5M9X - chain B; structure by X-ray diffraction, 2.35 A resolution.

== Chain B ==
Molecule: Sucrose phosphorylase
Source organism: Bifidobacterium adolescentis
Notes: EC 2.4.1.7
UniProt: Q84HQ2 (Q84HQ2_BIFAD); residue numbers follow UniProt; this construct covers 1-504
Sequence (504 residues; numbered 1 to 504; the number before each row is that of its first residue):
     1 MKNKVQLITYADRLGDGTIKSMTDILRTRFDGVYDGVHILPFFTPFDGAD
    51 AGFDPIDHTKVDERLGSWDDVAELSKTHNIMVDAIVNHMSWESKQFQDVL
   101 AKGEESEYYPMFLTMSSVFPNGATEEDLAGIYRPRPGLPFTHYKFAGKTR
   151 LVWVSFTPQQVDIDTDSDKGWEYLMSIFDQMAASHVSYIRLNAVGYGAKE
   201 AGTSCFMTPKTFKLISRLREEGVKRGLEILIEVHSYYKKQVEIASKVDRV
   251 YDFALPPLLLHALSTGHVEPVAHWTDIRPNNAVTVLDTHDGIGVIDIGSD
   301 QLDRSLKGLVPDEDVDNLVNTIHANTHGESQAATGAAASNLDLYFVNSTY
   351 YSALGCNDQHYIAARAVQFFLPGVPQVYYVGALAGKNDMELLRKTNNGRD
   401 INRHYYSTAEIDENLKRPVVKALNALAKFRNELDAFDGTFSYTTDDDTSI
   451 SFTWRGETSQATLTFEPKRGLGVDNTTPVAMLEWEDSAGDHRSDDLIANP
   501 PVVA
Construct notes: conflict Asn-192 (Asp in Q84HQ2), Phe-345 (Gln in Q84HQ2)
Small-molecule neighbours: glycosylated resveratrol (7KP; (2R,3S,4S,5R,6R)-2-(hydroxymethyl)-6-[3-[(E)-2-(4-hydroxyphenyl)ethenyl]-5-oxidanyl-phenoxy]oxane-3,4 ,5-triol): Asp-50, Phe-53, His-88, Tyr-132, Arg-133, Pro-134, Arg-135, Phe-156, Gln-160, Arg-190, Asn-192, Ala-193, Tyr-196, Glu-232, His-234, His-289, Asp-290, Ile-295, Gln-301, Tyr-344, Arg-399, Arg-403

== Summary ==
Chain B binds glycosylated resveratrol.
Chain B is Sucrose phosphorylase (Bifidobacterium adolescentis); the structure, Structure of sucrose
phosphorylase from Bifidobacterium adolescentis bound to glycosylated resveratrol, was determined by X-ray
diffraction.
